PDB entry 7OQE | electron microscopy, 5.90 A resolution (low resolution: residue-level contacts below are approximate; hydrogen-bond / salt-bridge calls are withheld) | chains 1 and h of the 39 polymer chains in the assembly

== Chain 1 ==
Molecule: U1 snRNA
Source organism: Saccharomyces cerevisiae
Sequence (568 nucleotides; numbered 1 to 568; the number before each row is that of its first residue):
     1 AUACUUACCUUAAGAUAUCAGAGGAGAUCAAGAAGUCCUACUGAUCAAAC
    51 AUGCGCUUCCAAUAGUAGAAGGACGUUAAGCAUUUAUCAUUGAACUAUAA
   101 UUGUUCAUUGAAGUCAUUGAUGCAAACUCCUUGGUCACACACACAUACGG
   151 CGCGGAAGGCGUGUUUGCUGACGUUUCCAUUCCCUUGUUUCAAUCAUUGG
   201 UUAAUCCCUUGAUUCCUUUGGGGAUUUUUGGGUUAAACUGAUUUUUGGGG
   251 CCCUUUGUUUCUUCUGCCUGGAGAAGUUUGACACCAAAUUCAAAUUGGUG
   301 UUAGGGGAGCUGGGGCCUUUCAAAAGAGAGCUUUGUAGAGGCAUUCUUUU
   351 UGACUACUUUUCUCUAGCGUGCCAUUUUAGUUUUUGACGGCAGAUUCGAA
   401 UGAACUUAAGUUUAUGAUGAAGGUAUGGCUGUUGAGAUUAUUUGGUCGGG
   451 AUUGUAGUUUGAAGAUGUGCUCUUUUGAGCAGUCUCAACUUUGCUCGUUC
   501 CCGUUAUGGGAAAAAUUUUGGAAGGUCUUGGUAGGAACGGGUGGAUCUUA
   551 UAAUUUUUGAUUUAUUUU
Disordered / not traced: 27-33, 566-568

== Chain h ==
Name: Small nuclear ribonucleoprotein Sm D1
Source organism: Saccharomyces cerevisiae
Reference sequence: Q02260 (SMD1_YEAST); the construct has insertions or renumbered stretches relative to UniProt, so the offset changes along the chain: 1-49 = UniProt 1-49; 51-73 = UniProt 50-72; 78-146 = UniProt 78-146
Sequence (146 residues; each row starts with the number of its first residue; note: 5 numbers in that range are skipped by the numbering (no residue carries them; nothing is unmodelled there); a row labelled like 73A-73E holds insertion residues (73A, then the next letters in order)):
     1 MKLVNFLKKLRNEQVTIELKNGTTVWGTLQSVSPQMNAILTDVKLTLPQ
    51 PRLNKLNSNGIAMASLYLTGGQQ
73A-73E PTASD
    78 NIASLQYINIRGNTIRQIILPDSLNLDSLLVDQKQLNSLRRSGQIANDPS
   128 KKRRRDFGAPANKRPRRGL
Disordered / not traced: 51-57, 73A-73E, 120-146
UniProt features mapped onto this chain:
  - motif: Lys-128 to Arg-144 (Nuclear localization signal)

== How chain 1 and chain h interact ==
Pairs across the interface (10; chain 1 residue first):
  G35(1) / Arg-117(h)
  U36(1) / Arg-117(h)
  C547(1) / Pro-34(h)
  U548(1) / Pro-34(h)
  U557(1) / Gln-35(h)
  U557(1) / Asn-90(h)
  U562(1) / Lys-20(h)
  U562(1) / Asn-21(h)
  U562(1) / Asn-59(h)
  U563(1) / Ser-58(h)
Interface residues without a listed pair, chain 1 (8 interface residues in all): G559
Interface residues without a listed pair, chain h (10 interface residues in all): Gly-22, Arg-118

== Summary ==
8 residues of chain 1 face 10 of chain h across their interface.
Here chain 1 is U1 snRNA and chain h is Small nuclear ribonucleoprotein Sm D1, both from Saccharomyces
cerevisiae. Entry 7OQE (Saccharomyces cerevisiae spliceosomal pre-A complex (delta BS-A ACT1)) was determined
by electron microscopy, deposited together with 7OQB and 7OQC.
